6HIY - chains Cv and CA of the 41 polymer chains in the assembly; structure by electron microscopy, 3.27 A resolution.

== Chain Cv ==
Molecule: mS47
Source organism: Trypanosoma brucei brucei
Reference sequence: Q383R4 (Q383R4_TRYB2); numbering as in UniProt (aligned over 1-1211)
Chain sequence (1211 residues; row label = number of the first residue in the row):
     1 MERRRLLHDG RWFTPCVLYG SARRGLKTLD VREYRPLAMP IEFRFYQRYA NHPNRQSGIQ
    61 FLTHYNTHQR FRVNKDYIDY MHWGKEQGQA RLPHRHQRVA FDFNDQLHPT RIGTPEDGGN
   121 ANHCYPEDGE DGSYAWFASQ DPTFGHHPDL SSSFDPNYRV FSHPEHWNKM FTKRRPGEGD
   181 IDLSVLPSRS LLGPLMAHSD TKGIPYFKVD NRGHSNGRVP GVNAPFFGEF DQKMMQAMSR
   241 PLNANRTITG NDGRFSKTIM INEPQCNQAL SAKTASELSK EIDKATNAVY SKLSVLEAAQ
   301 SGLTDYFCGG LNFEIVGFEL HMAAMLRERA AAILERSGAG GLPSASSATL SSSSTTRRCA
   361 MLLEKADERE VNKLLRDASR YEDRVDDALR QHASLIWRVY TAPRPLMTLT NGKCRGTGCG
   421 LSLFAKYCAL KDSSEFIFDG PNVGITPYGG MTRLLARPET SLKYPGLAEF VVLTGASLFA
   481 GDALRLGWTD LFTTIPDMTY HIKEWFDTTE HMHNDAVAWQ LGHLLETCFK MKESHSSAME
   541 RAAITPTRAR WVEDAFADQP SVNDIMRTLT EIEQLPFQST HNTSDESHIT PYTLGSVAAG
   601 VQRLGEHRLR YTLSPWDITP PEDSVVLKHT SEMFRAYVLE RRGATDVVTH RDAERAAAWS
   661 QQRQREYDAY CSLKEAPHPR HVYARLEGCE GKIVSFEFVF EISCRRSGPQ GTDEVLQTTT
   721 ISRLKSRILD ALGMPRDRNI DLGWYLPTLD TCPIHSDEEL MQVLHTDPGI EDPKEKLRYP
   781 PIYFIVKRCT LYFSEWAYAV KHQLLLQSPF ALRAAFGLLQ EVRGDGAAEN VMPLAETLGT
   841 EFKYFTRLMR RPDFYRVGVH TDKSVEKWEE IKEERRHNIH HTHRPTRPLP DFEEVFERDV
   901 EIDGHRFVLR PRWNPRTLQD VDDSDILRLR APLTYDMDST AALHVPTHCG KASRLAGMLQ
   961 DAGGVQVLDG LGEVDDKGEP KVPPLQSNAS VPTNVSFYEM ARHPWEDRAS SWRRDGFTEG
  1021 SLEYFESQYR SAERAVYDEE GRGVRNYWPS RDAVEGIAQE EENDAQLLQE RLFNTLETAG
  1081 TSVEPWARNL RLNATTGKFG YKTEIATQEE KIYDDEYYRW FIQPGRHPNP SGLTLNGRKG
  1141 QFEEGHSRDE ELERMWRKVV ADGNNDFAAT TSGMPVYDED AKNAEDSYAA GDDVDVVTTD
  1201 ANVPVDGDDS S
Unresolved in the structure: 1-25, 114-133, 340-358, 705-717, 1137-1211
Construct notes: conflict Cys16 (Pro in Q383R4), Thr718 (Ala in Q383R4), Glu1179 (Gly in Q383R4)
Metal / ion sites: Mg2+ near Asp30 (its only coordinating residue here)

== Chain CA ==
Molecule: 9S rRNA
Source organism: Trypanosoma brucei brucei
Sequence (621 nucleotides; row label = number of the first residue in the row):
     1 UAAAUUAUGG UCAAUUGUUA GUAUUCAUAU UAAUUUUUUU AAAUGUUUUA UCAUUUUAUA
    61 AAGGUUUAUU UUUGAAAGAU UUUUUGUAUA AAAUUUUAGG AAUAGUUAAU AAUAAUUUAU
   121 AAUUUUGAUU AGAUUGUUUU GUUAAUGCUA UUAGAUGGGU GUGGAAAAAU AAAAAAAAUA
   181 AUUAAUAUAU AUCAAUAAUA AAUUAAAUUA AUCUAUUAGU CAGAAAUGGA UGCCAGCCGU
   241 UGCGGUAAUU UCUAUGCUUU UAAAUAUUAU ACAAUUAUCA UAUUAAAUUG UUAAGUGUUG
   301 AUUUAACCAA UAAAAAUAUA AAUAAUUUUU AUUUGUUUUU AAACACCAUU AGGUAUAUGC
   361 AAAUAUAAAA UUAUAGUAAU UAUAAAUUAU AUUAUAUUAU AUUUAUUCAU AUAAUUAAUA
   421 GGAUAAUAUU UGUAGUUUUU GAUACCAUGA UAAGGAUUAU AAAUUGAAAG UGGUAAUAUC
   481 AUAAUCAAAA UUUAUUAUUU AUAUUAAAUA UGUAUGUGUA GAUAAAAUAA GAAAUUAAAA
   541 AGGUAUUGUU GCCCACCAAU UUUUAUAAUA AAAAUAACGU GCAGUAAUUA AUAUAUUUAU
   601 AAAAAUAUAU UUUUUUUUUU U
Unresolved in the structure: 395-537
Construct notes: conflict U298 (C2839 in 343546); insertion (614-621)
Metal / ion sites: Mg2+ site 1 near A27 (its only coordinating residue here); Mg2+ site 2: A61, A155; Mg2+ site 3 near U65 (its only coordinating residue here); Mg2+ site 4 near A68 (its only coordinating residue here); Mg2+ site 5 near A76 (its only coordinating residue here); Mg2+ site 6: A224, A225; Mg2+ site 7: U281, A367; Mg2+ site 8 near U339 (its only coordinating residue here); Mg2+ site 9 near A385 (its only coordinating residue here); Mg2+ site 10: A386, U387; Mg2+ site 11 near A541 (its only coordinating residue here); Mg2+ site 12 near U563 (its only coordinating residue here); 4 more Mg2+ sites not listed
Small-molecule neighbours:
  - spermidine (SPD), molecule 1: A27, U28, G239, A266, U267, U268
  - spermidine (SPD), molecule 2: A218, U259, U261, A262, A263, A264
  - spermine (SPM): U66, U67, U95, U96, U97, U125, U126, G127, A128, U129

== Chain Cv / chain CA interface ==
Contacting residue pairs (74; chain Cv residue first):
  Leu26(Cv) with U372(CA), hydrogen bond to the sugar; A373(CA), hydrogen bond to the phosphate; A573(CA), hydrogen bond to the phosphate
  Lys27(Cv) with A574(CA), phosphate contact
  Thr28(Cv) with U372(CA), sugar contact; A378(CA), base contact; U380(CA), hydrogen bond to the sugar; U381(CA), sugar contact; A573(CA), hydrogen bond to the phosphate; A574(CA), hydrogen bond to the phosphate
  Leu29(Cv) with U381(CA), phosphate contact
  Asp30(Cv) with U381(CA), hydrogen bond to the phosphate; A382(CA), phosphate contact
  Val31(Cv) with C553(CA), phosphate contact; C554(CA), phosphate contact
  Arg32(Cv) with A382(CA), salt bridge to the phosphate; U383(CA), salt bridge to the phosphate; U544(CA), sugar contact; A545(CA), phosphate contact
  Glu33(Cv) with A545(CA), phosphate contact; U546(CA), phosphate contact
  Tyr34(Cv) with U383(CA), base contact; A384(CA), hydrogen bond to the phosphate; U544(CA), sugar contact; A545(CA), phosphate contact; U546(CA), base contact
  Arg35(Cv) with G21(CA), salt bridge to the phosphate; U546(CA), hydrogen bond to the base
  Pro36(Cv) with G21(CA), hydrogen bond to the base; U383(CA), base contact; A385(CA), phosphate contact
  Leu37(Cv) with A385(CA), phosphate contact
  Ala38(Cv) with G21(CA), hydrogen bond to the base; A384(CA), sugar contact; A385(CA), phosphate contact
  Met39(Cv) with G21(CA), sugar contact; U22(CA), sugar contact
  Pro40(Cv) with A384(CA), base contact
  Phe43(Cv) with U383(CA), sugar contact; A384(CA), base contact
  Arg44(Cv) with U22(CA), hydrogen bond to the phosphate; A23(CA), salt bridge to the phosphate
  Tyr46(Cv) with A23(CA), phosphate contact; U24(CA), hydrogen bond to the phosphate; U276(CA), hydrogen bond to the sugar; A277(CA), sugar contact
  Gln47(Cv) with U275(CA), sugar contact; U276(CA), base contact
  Arg48(Cv) with U275(CA), hydrogen bond to the sugar; U276(CA), base contact
  Tyr49(Cv) with U276(CA), hydrogen bond to the sugar
  Ala50(Cv) with U276(CA), sugar contact
  Asn51(Cv) with A384(CA), base contact
  His52(Cv) with U278(CA), base contact; A365(CA), base contact; U366(CA), hydrogen bond to the base
  Pro53(Cv) with U278(CA), base contact
  Arg55(Cv) with A277(CA), salt bridge to the phosphate; U366(CA), salt bridge to the phosphate
  Gly58(Cv) with U276(CA), base contact
  Ile59(Cv) with U275(CA), base contact; U276(CA), sugar contact
  Phe61(Cv) with U275(CA), sugar contact
  His68(Cv) with U276(CA), salt bridge to the phosphate
  Gln69(Cv) with U276(CA), hydrogen bond to the phosphate
  Arg72(Cv) with U366(CA), salt bridge to the phosphate
  Asn74(Cv) with A285(CA), phosphate contact
  Asp182(Cv) with A320(CA), phosphate contact
  Arg240(Cv) with U1(CA), base contact; A2(CA), hydrogen bond to the sugar
  Pro241(Cv) with U1(CA), sugar contact; A2(CA), base contact
  Leu242(Cv) with A2(CA), base contact
  Arg246(Cv) with U1(CA), salt bridge to the phosphate
Other interface residues (no listed pair), chain Cv (43 interface residues in all): Asn54, Phe71, Ile181, Leu183, Asp252
Other interface residues (no listed pair), chain CA (35 interface residues in all): A3, U319, A379, C552, U575

== In short ==
43 residues of chain Cv and 35 residues of chain CA are in contact; the contacts include 19 hydrogen bonds and
9 salt bridges. Among the polar pairs are Arg35(Cv)-U546(CA), Pro36(Cv)-G21(CA) and Ala38(Cv)-G21(CA). Ligands
of chain CA: spermidine and spermine.
Chain Cv is mS47 and chain CA is 9S rRNA, both from Trypanosoma brucei brucei; the structure, Cryo-EM
structure of the Trypanosoma brucei mitochondrial ribosome - This entry contains the body of the ..., was
determined by electron microscopy, deposited together with 6HIV, 6HIW, 6HIX and 6HIZ.
